8PIM - chains P and B of the 9 polymer chains in the assembly; structure by electron microscopy, 3.40 A resolution.

== Chain P ==
Protein: Transcription antitermination protein RfaH
From: Escherichia coli
UniProtKB: P0AFW0 (RFAH_ECOLI); residue numbers follow UniProt; this construct covers 1-162
Amino-acid sequence (164 residues; numbered -1 to 162; the number before each row is that of its first residue; numbers below 1 keep their minus sign (Gly-1 is residue -1)):
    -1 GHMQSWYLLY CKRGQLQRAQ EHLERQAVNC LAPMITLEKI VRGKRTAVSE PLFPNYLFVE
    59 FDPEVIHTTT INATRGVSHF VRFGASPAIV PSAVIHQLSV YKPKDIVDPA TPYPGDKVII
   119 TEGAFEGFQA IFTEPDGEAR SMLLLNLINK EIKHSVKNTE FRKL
Disordered / not traced: -1 to 0
Construct notes: expression tag (-1 to 0)

== Chain B ==
Molecule: template DNA
Sequence (40 nucleotides; each row starts with the number of its first residue):
     1 GGAAGATCGA AAAAAGCACA CGCTGACCCG CGTGGTGGTG
Disordered / not traced: 36-40

== How chain P and chain B interact ==
Residue-residue contacts (10; chain P residue first):
  Arg11(P) - DG30(B)  base contact
  Arg11(P) - DC31(B)  hydrogen bond to the base
  Gly12(P) - DG32(B)  phosphate contact
  Gly12(P) - DT33(B)  phosphate contact
  Val39(P) - DG34(B)  phosphate contact
  Val39(P) - DG35(B)  phosphate contact
  Arg40(P) - DT33(B)  hydrogen bond to the base
  Arg40(P) - DG34(B)  hydrogen bond to the base
  Arg40(P) - DG35(B)  sugar contact
  Lys42(P) - DG35(B)  hydrogen bond to the phosphate
Interface residues without a listed pair, chain P (6 interface residues in all): Gln13

== Summary ==
Chain P and chain B each contribute 6 residues to their interface; the contacts include 4 hydrogen bonds.
Polar pairs include Arg11(P)-DC31(B), Arg40(P)-DT33(B) and Arg40(P)-DG34(B).
Chain P is Transcription antitermination protein RfaH (Escherichia coli) and chain B is template DNA; the
structure, fully recruited RfaH bound to E. coli transcription complex paused at ops site (not complementary
scaffold), was determined by electron microscopy together with 8PEN, 8PFG, 8PFJ, 8PH9, 8PHK, 8PIB, 8PID and
8PIL from the same study.
